Entry 4LEQ (X-ray diffraction, 1.41 A resolution); this record covers chain A.

# Chain A
Protein: Queuine tRNA-ribosyltransferase
From: Zymomonas Mobilis subsp. mobilis
Notes: EC 2.4.2.29
Reference sequence: P28720 (TGT_ZYMMO); residues 1-386 here = UniProt positions 1-386
Sequence (388 residues; each row starts with the number of its first residue; numbers below 1 keep their minus sign (Gly-1 is residue -1)):
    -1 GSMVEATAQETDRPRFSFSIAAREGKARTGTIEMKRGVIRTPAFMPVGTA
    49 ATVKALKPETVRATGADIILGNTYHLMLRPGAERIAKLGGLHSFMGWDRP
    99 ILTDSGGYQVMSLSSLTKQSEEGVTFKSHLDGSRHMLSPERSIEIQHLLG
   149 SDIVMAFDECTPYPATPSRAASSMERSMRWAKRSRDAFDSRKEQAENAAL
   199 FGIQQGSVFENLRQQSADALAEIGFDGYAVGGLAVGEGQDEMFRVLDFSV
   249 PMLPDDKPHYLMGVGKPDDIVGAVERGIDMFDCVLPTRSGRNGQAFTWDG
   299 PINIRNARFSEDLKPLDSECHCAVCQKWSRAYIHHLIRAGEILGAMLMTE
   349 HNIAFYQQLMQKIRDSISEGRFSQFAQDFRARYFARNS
Not modelled in the structure: -1 to 9, 127, 384-386
Sequence notes: expression tag (-1 to 0); conflict Lys312 (Thr in P28720)
Swiss-Prot annotation at these positions:
  - region (RNA binding): Gly261 to Asp267, Thr285 to Arg289
  - active site: Asp102 (Proton acceptor), Asp280 (Nucleophile)
  - binding site (substrate): Asp102 to Tyr106, Asp156, Gln203, Gly230
  - binding site (Zn(2+)): Cys318, Cys320, Cys323, His349
  - mutagenesis: Ser103 (S103A: Strongly reduces activity), Asp156 (D156A: Abolishes catalytic activity), Asp280 (D280N: Abolishes catalytic activity)
Bound ions: Zn2+: Cys318, Cys320, Cys323, His349
Residues lining bound ligands: 1WK (methyl 6-[6-amino-2-(methylamino)-8-oxo-7,8-dihydro-1H-imidazo[4,5-g]quinazolin-4-yl]-5,6-dideoxy-beta-D-ribo-hexofuranoside): Val45, Thr47, Leu68, Asn70, His73, Asp102, Ser103, Gly105, Tyr106, Gln107, Asp156, Cys158, Ile201, Gln203, Gly229, Gly230, Leu231, Ala232, Val233, Met260, Gly261, Asp280

# In short
Chain A binds compound 1WK. The Zn2+ site is built by Cys318, Cys320, Cys323 and His349. From UniProt:
active-site residues Asp102 and Asp280, 8 substrate-binding residues, 4 Zn2+-binding residues and 3
mutagenesis sites.
Chain A is Queuine tRNA-ribosyltransferase (Zymomonas Mobilis subsp. mobilis); the structure, tRNA guanine
transglycosylase (TGT) in complex with Furanoside-Based lin-Benzoguanine 1, was determined by X-ray
diffraction (same publication as 4KWO and 4LBU).
